8SGU - chain A; structure by X-ray diffraction, 1.95 A resolution.

== Chain A ==
Molecule: Spike protein S1
Organism: Severe acute respiratory syndrome coronavirus 2
Notes: fragment: receptor binding domain
Reference sequence: P0DTC2 (SPIKE_SARS2); residue numbers follow UniProt; this construct covers 331-527
Amino-acid sequence (205 residues; row label = number of the first residue in the row):
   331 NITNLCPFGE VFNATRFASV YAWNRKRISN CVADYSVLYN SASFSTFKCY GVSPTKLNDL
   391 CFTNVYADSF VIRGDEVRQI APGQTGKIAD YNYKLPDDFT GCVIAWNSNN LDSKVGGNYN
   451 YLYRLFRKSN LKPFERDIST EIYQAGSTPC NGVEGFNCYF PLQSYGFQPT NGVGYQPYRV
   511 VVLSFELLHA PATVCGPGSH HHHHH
Disordered / not traced: 331-332, 534-535
Construct notes: expression tag (528-535)
Cystine bridges: Cys-336/Cys-361, Cys-379/Cys-432, Cys-391/Cys-525, Cys-480/Cys-488
Covalently attached groups: N-acetylglucosamine (NAG) linked to Asn-343
UniProt features mapped onto this chain:
  - region: Arg-403 to Asp-405 (Integrin-binding motif), Asn-448 to Phe-456 (Immunodominant HLA epitope recognized by the CD8+)
  - glycosylation (N-linked (GlcNAc...) asparagine): Asn-331 (complex), Asn-343 (complex)
  - natural variant: Gly-339 (G339D: In strain: Omicron/BA.1, Omicron/BA.2 and 4 more; G339H: In strain: Omicron/BA.2.75, Omicron/XBB.1.5 and 1 more), Arg-346 (R346K: In strain: Mu/B.1.621; R346T: In strain: Omicron/BQ.1.1, Omicron/XBB.1.5 and 1 more), Leu-368 (L368I: In strain: Omicron/XBB.1.5, Omicron/EG.5.1), Ser-371 (S371F: In strain: Omicron/BA.2, Omicron/BA.2.12.1 and 6 more; S371L: In strain: Omicron/BA.1), Ser-373 (S373P: In strain: Omicron/BA.1, Omicron/BA.2 and 7 more), Ser-375 (S375F: In strain: Omicron/BA.1, Omicron/BA.2 and 7 more), Thr-376 (T376A: In strain: Omicron/BA.2, Omicron/BA.2.12.1 and 5 more), Asp-405 (D405N: In strain: Omicron/BA.2, Omicron/BA.2.12.1 and 6 more), Arg-408 (R408S: In strain: Omicron/BA.2, Omicron/BA.2.12.1 and 6 more), Lys-417 (K417N: In strain: Beta/B.1.351, Omicron/BA.1 and 8 more; K417T: In strain: Gamma/P.1), Asn-440 (N440K: In strain: Omicron/BA.1, Omicron/BA.2 and 7 more), Lys-444 (K444T: In strain: Omicron/BQ.1.1), 16 further natural variant entries in UniProt
  - mutagenesis: Asn-331 (N331Q: Reduced viral infectivity), Asn-343 (N343Q: Reduced viral infectivity), Leu-452 (L452R: Increased resistance to neutralizing antibodies. Decreases HLA binding to NF9 epitope. Increased binding affinity to human ACE2), Tyr-453 (Y453F: Decreased HLA binding to NF9 epitope. Increased binding affinity to human ACE2), Ala-475 (A475V: Increased resistance to neutralizing antibodies), Val-483 (V483A: Increased resistance to neutralizing antibodies), Glu-484 (E484D: Increased replication in human TMEM106B overexpressing cells), Phe-490 (F490L: Increased resistance to neutralizing antibodies and human covalescent sera neutralization), Gln-493 (Q493N: Reduced host ACE2-binding affinity in vitro; Q493Y: Reduced host ACE2-binding affinity in vitro), Asn-501 (N501T: Reduced host ACE2-binding affinity in vitro; N501Y: Increased binding affinity to human ACE2), His-519 (H519P: Increased resistance to human covalescent sera neutralization)
From the paper describing this entry:
  - conformationally variable residues (loop rearrangement, side-chain flip): Glu-484 to Asn-487
  - post-translational modification sites: Asn-343

== Summary ==
Covalently linked N-acetylglucosamine: at Asn-343. Curated annotation (UniProt) lists 11 mutagenesis sites.
From the paper: a modification site at Asn-343; conformational variability at Glu-484.
Chain A is Spike protein S1 (Severe acute respiratory syndrome coronavirus 2); the structure, Crystal
structure of the SARS-CoV-2 receptor binding domain, was determined by X-ray diffraction (same publication as
8FAH, 8SMI and 7U8E).
